7PFC - chains C and J of the 19 polymer chains in the assembly; structure by electron microscopy, 6.40 A resolution (low resolution: residue-level contacts below are approximate; hydrogen-bond / salt-bridge calls are withheld).

[Chain C]
Protein: Histone H2A type 1-B/E
Organism: Homo sapiens
UniProt: P04908 (H2A1B_HUMAN); residues 0-129 here correspond to UniProt positions 1-130 (UniProt number = residue number + 1)
Sequence (147 residues; each row starts with the number of its first residue; numbers below 1 keep their minus sign (His-17 is residue -17)):
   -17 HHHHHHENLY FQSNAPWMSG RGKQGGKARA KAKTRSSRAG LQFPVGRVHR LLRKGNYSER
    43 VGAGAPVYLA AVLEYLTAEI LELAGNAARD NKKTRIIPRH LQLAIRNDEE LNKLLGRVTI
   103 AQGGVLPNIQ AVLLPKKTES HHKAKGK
Not modelled in the structure: -17 to 9, 119-129
Construct notes: expression tag (-17 to -1)
Swiss-Prot annotation at these positions:
  - modified residue: Ser1 (N-acetylserine), Arg3 (Citrulline), Lys5 (N6-(2-hydroxyisobutyryl)lysine), Lys9 (N6-(2-hydroxyisobutyryl)lysine), Lys13 (N6-(beta-hydroxybutyryl)lysine), Lys36 (N6-(2-hydroxyisobutyryl)lysine), Lys74 (N6-(2-hydroxyisobutyryl)lysine), Lys75 (N6-(2-hydroxyisobutyryl)lysine), Lys95 (N6-(2-hydroxyisobutyryl)lysine), Gln104 (N5-methylglutamine), Lys118 (N6-(2-hydroxyisobutyryl)lysine), Lys119 (N6-crotonyllysine), Thr120 (Phosphothreonine), Lys125 (N6-crotonyllysine)
  - cross-link (Glycyl lysine isopeptide (Lys-Gly)): Lys13 (interchain with G-Cter in ubiquitin), Lys15 (interchain with G-Cter in ubiquitin), Lys119 (interchain with G-Cter in ubiquitin)

[Chain J]
Molecule: 788-nt DNA strand
Organism: synthetic construct
Sequence (788 nucleotides; row label = number of the first residue in the row):
     1 ATCGGGTTAC CTTAATACTT ACATGACAGG ATGTATATAT CTGACACGTG CCTGGAGACT
    61 AGGGAGTAAT CCCCTTGGCG GTTAAAACGC GGGGGACAGC GCGTACGTGC GTTTAAGCGG
   121 TGCTAGAGCT GTCTACGACC AATTGAGCGG CCTCGGCACC GGGATTCTCC AGTATGGCGG
   181 CCAGTGCGCG AGACAGTACT GGGTTACCTT AATACTTACA TGACAGGATG TATATATCTG
   241 ACACGTGCCT GGAGACTAGG GAGTAATCCC CTTGGCGGTT AAAACGCGGG GGACAGCGCG
   301 TACGTGCGTT TAAGCGGTGC TAGAGCTGTC TACGACCAAT TGAGCGGCCT CGGCACCGGG
   361 ATTCTCCAGT ATGGCGGCCA GTGCGCGAGA CAGTACTGGG TTACCTTAAT ACTTACATGA
   421 CAGGATGTAT ATATCTGACA CGTGCCTGGA GACTAGGGAG TAATCCCCTT GGCGGTTAAA
   481 ACGCGGGGGA CAGCGCGTAC GTGCGTTTAA GCGGTGCTAG AGCTGTCTAC GACCAATTGA
   541 GCGGCCTCGG CACCGGGATT CTCCAGTATG GCGGCCAGTG CGCGAGACAG TACTGGGTTA
   601 CCTTAATACT TACATGACAG GATGTATATA TCTGACACGT GCCTGGAGAC TAGGGAGTAA
   661 TCCCCTTGGC GGTTAAAACG CGGGGGACAG CGCGTACGTG CGTTTAAGCG GTGCTAGAGC
   721 TGTCTACGAC CAATTGAGCG GCCTCGGCAC CGGGATTCTC CAGTATGGCG GCCAGTGCGC
   781 GAGACGAT
Not modelled in the structure: 1-212, 385-601, 774-788

[How chain C and chain J interact]
Pairs across the interface - 19 pairs, chain C then chain J:
  Arg11(C) - DA733(J)
  Arg11(C) - DT734(J)
  Lys13(C) - DG736(J)
  Arg29(C) - DC739(J)
  His31(C) - DA729(J)
  Arg35(C) - DA729(J)
  Arg35(C) - DC730(J)
  Glu41(C) - DA729(J)
  Arg42(C) - DC727(J)
  Arg42(C) - DG728(J)
  Arg42(C) - DA729(J)
  Val43(C) - DG728(J)
  Val43(C) - DA729(J)
  Gly44(C) - DG728(J)
  Ala45(C) - DG728(J)
  Thr76(C) - DG747(J)
  Thr76(C) - DC748(J)
  Arg77(C) - DG747(J)
  Arg77(C) - DC748(J)
Other interface residues (no listed pair), chain C (15 interface residues in all): Ala14, Thr16, Lys75
Other interface residues (no listed pair), chain J (14 interface residues in all): DA732, DT735, DA737, DG738

[Summary]
The interface between chain C and chain J involves 15 residues on one side and 14 on the other.
Chain C is Histone H2A type 1-B/E (Homo sapiens) and chain J is a 788-nt DNA strand (synthetic construct); the
structure, Nucleosome stack of the 4x197 nucleosome array containing H1, was determined by electron microscopy
together with 7PET, 7PEU, 7PEV, 7PEW, 7PEX, 7PEY and 16 further entries from the same study.
